PDB entry 6HHH | X-ray diffraction, 2.70 A resolution | chain A

[Chain A]
Name: RAC-alpha serine/threonine-protein kinase
From: Homo sapiens
UniProt: P31749 (AKT1_HUMAN); residues 2-446 here = UniProt positions 2-446
Amino-acid sequence (446 residues; each row starts with the number of its first residue):
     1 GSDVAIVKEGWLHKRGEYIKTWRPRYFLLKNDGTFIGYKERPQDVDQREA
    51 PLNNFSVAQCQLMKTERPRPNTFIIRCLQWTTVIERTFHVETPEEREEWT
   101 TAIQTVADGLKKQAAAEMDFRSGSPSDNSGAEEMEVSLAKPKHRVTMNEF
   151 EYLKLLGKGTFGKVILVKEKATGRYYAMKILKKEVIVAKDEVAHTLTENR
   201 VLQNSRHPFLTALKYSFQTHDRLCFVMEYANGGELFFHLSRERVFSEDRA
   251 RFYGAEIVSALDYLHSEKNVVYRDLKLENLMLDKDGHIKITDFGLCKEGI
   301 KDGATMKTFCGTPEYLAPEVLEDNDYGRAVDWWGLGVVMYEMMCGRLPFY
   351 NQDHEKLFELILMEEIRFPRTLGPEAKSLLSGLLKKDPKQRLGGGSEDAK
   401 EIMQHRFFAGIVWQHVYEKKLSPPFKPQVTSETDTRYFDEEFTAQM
Unresolved in the structure: 1, 46-48, 113-143, 186-199, 300-310, 440-446
Differences from the reference sequence: expression tag (1); engineered mutation A114 (Glu in P31749), A115 (Glu in P31749), A116 (Glu in P31749)
Cystine bridges: C60-C77
Glycans and other covalent adducts: compound G4Q linked to C296
Residues lining bound ligands: G4Q (N-[4-[4-[[4-(5-oxidanylidene-3-phenyl-6H-1,6-naphthyridin-2-yl)phenyl]methyl]piperazin-1-yl]phenyl]propanamide): E17, W80, T82, V83, I84, E85, S205, L210, T211, L264, K268, V270, V271, Y272, R273, D274, I290, T291, D292, L295, K297, E298
UniProt features mapped onto this chain:
  - active site: D274 (Proton acceptor)
  - binding site (1D-myo-inositol 1,3,4,5-tetrakisphosphate): K14 to I19, R23 to R25, N53, R86
  - binding site (ATP): L156 to V164, K179
  - modified residue: K14 (N6-acetyllysine), K20 (N6-acetyllysine), S124 (Phosphoserine), S126 (Phosphoserine), S129 (Phosphoserine), Y176 (Phosphotyrosine), T308 (Phosphothreonine)
  - glycosylation: S126 (O-linked (GlcNAc) serine), S129 (O-linked (GlcNAc) serine), T305 (O-linked (GlcNAc) threonine), T312 (O-linked (GlcNAc) threonine)
  - cross-link: K284 (Glycyl lysine isopeptide (Lys-Gly) (interchain with G-Cter in ubiquitin))
  - natural variant: E17 (E17K: In PROTEUSS and breast cancer), R25 (R25C: In CWS6), T435 (T435P: In CWS6)
  - mutagenesis: K8 (K8R: Substantial reduction of ubiquitination, phosphorylation at T-308 and S-473, AKT activation as well as IGF1-induced membrane recruitment ...), K14 (K14A: Impairs interaction with PtdIns(3,4,5)P3 and PtdIns(3,4)P2 ...), E17 (E17K: Loss of membrane localization; when associated with Q-20), K20 (K20Q: Substantial reduction of phosphorylation at T-308 and S-473, reduced AKT activation, and reduced binding to PIP3 as well as IGF1-induced membrane recruitment. Loss of membrane localization ...), R25 (R25A: Impairs interaction with PtdIns(3,4,5)P3 and PtdIns(3,4)P2), R76 to L78 (Abolished binding to cyclin-A, preventing phosphorylation by CDK2), R86 (R86A: Impairs interaction with PtdIns(3,4,5)P3 and PtdIns(3,4)P2), Y176 (Y176F: Significant loss of interaction with TNK2. Loss of membrane localization. Significant reduction in phosphorylation on Ser-473), K179 (K179M: Abolished serine/threonine-protein kinase activity), R273 to L275 (Abolished binding to cyclin-A, preventing phosphorylation by CDK2), T305 (T305A: Reduces O-GlcNAc levels; Reduces O-GlcNAc levels even more; when associated with A-312; T305Y: Abolishes phosphorylation at Thr-308), T308 (T308D: 5-fold activation and 18-fold activation; when associated with D-473), 1 further mutagenesis entry in UniProt
From the paper describing this entry:
  - binding site for G4Q: W80, E85, C296

[In short]
Covalently linked compound G4Q: at C296. UniProt lists active-site residue D274, 11 residues binding
1D-myo-inositol 1,3,4,5-tetrakisphosphate, 10 ATP-binding residues and 17 mutagenesis sites. The paper reports
a binding site for G4Q at W80, E85 and C296.
Chain A is RAC-alpha serine/threonine-protein kinase (Homo sapiens); the structure, Crystal Structure of AKT1
in Complex with Covalent-Allosteric AKT Inhibitor 31, was determined by X-ray diffraction, deposited together
with 6HHG, 6HHI and 6HHJ.
